5LG8 - chain A; structure by X-ray diffraction, 1.98 A resolution.

== Chain A ==
Protein: Ferritin light chain
Source organism: Homo sapiens
UniProtKB: P02792 (FRIL_HUMAN); residues 4-178 here correspond to UniProt positions 1-175 (UniProt number = residue number - 3)
Sequence (175 residues; each row starts with the number of its first residue):
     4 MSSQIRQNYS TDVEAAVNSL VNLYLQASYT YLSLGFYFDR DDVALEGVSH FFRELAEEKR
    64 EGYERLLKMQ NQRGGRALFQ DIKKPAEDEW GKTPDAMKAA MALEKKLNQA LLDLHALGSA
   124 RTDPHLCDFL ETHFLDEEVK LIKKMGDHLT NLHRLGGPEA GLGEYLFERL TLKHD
Unresolved in the structure: 4-5
Ion coordination: Cd2+ site 1 near Asp-15 (its only coordinating residue here); Cd2+ site 2 near Glu-49 (its only coordinating residue here); Fe ion site 1: Glu-57, Glu-60, Glu-61 (together with oxygen molecule, peroxide ion); Fe ion site 2 near Glu-57 (its only coordinating residue here); Fe ion site 3: Glu-60, Glu-64 (together with oxygen molecule, peroxide ion); Fe ion site 4: Glu-61, Glu-64 (together with oxygen molecule, peroxide ion); Cd2+ site 3 near Glu-90 (its only coordinating residue here); Cd2+ site 4: Cys-130, Glu-134; Cd2+ site 5 near Cys-130 (its only coordinating residue here); Cd2+ site 6 near His-136 (its only coordinating residue here)
Small-molecule neighbours:
  - oxygen molecule: Glu-57, Glu-60, Glu-61, Glu-64
  - oxygen molecule (OXY): Glu-57, Glu-60, Glu-61, Glu-64
  - peroxide ion (PER): Glu-57, Glu-61, Glu-64
What the authors report for this chain:
  - Fe ion coordination: Glu-57, Glu-60, Glu-61, Glu-64
  - conformationally variable residues (side-chain flip): Glu-57, Glu-60, Cys-130
  - contacts within the chain: Glu-61/Arg-68 (water-mediated contact), Glu-61/Glu-140 (water-mediated contact)
  - mutagenesis - E60A/E61A/E64A: unchanged expression
  - Cd2+ coordination: Asp-15, Glu-49, Glu-90, His-118, Asp-131, Glu-134, His-136, Asp-178
  - mutagenesis - E60A/E61A/E64A: decreased catalytic activity on Fe per subunit

== In short ==
Ligands of chain A: oxygen molecule and peroxide ion. Glu-57, Glu-60 and Glu-61 form the Fe ion site 1. Glu-60
and Glu-64 coordinate Fe ion site 3. From the paper: E60A/E61A/E64A reduce catalytic activity on Fe per
subunit; Cd2+ coordination by Asp-15, Glu-49 and Glu-90 among others.
Chain A is Ferritin light chain (Homo sapiens); the structure, Human L-type ferritin iron loaded for 60
minutes, was determined by X-ray diffraction (same publication as 5LG2).
